PDB entry 8GF5 | electron microscopy, 3.00 A resolution | chains B and X of the 7 polymer chains in the assembly

== Chain B ==
Molecule: Methyl-coenzyme M reductase subunit alpha
From: Methanosarcina acetivorans C2A
Notes: EC 2.8.4.1
UniProtKB: Q8THH1 (MCRA_METAC); residues 1-570 here = UniProt positions 1-570
Chain sequence (570 residues; numbered 1 to 570; the number before each row is that of its first residue):
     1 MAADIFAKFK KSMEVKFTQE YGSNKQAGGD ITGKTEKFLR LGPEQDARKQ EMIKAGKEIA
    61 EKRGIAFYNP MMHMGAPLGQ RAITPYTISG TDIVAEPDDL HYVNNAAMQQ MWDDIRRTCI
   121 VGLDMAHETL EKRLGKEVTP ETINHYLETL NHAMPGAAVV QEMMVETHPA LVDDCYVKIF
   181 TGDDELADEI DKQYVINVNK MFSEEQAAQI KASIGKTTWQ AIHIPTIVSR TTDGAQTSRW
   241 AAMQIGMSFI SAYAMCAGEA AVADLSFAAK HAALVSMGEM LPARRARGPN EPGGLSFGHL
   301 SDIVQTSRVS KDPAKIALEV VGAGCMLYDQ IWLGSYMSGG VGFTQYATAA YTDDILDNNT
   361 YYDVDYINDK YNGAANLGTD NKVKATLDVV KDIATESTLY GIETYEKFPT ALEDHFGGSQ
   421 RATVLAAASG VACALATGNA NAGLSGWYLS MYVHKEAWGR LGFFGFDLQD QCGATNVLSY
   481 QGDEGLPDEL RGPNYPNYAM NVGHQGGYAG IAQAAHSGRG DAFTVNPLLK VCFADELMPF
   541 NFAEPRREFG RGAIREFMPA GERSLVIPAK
Disordered / not traced: 1-75, 335-345, 570
Modified / non-standard residues: His271 (N1-methylated histidine; MHS); Arg285 (5-methyl-arginine; AGM); Cys472 (S-methylcysteine; SMC)
Small-molecule neighbours:
  - factor 430 (F43): Ala157, Ala158, Val159, Val160, Gln161, Met164, Val165, Met243, Gln244, Met247, Ile250, Ala257
  - Coenzyme B (TP7): Arg239, Lys270, His271
Reported in the primary citation:
  - conformationally variable residues (loop rearrangement, order/disorder transition): Ala76 to Arg81, Ala158 to Glu166, Leu333 to Tyr346, Tyr346 to Ala350, Pro409 to Ser419
  - post-translational modification sites: His271, Arg285, Gly465, Asp470, Cys472

== Chain X ==
Molecule: Methyl coenzyme M reductase, subunit D
From: Methanosarcina acetivorans C2A
UniProtKB: Q8THG8 (Q8THG8_METAC); numbering as in UniProt (aligned over 1-170)
Chain sequence (193 residues; numbered -22 to 170; the number before each row is that of its first residue; numbers below 1 keep their minus sign (Met-22 is residue -22)):
   -22 MDYKDDDDKG GGWSHPQFEK GGGMSDSASN TEDSIQIEIF PSRILSPETA QKLISELYQV
    38 DGIIRVMVQG PRLPERVSAG PGTGEKVEHP LRKPIQIGDQ VIELKISVGR IRLEIENAET
    98 KEKVRSVCDK MLPFSFEFRE GHFLRRKPTV TDYAKLGPET DPRLLGMVDP KAKVNQLVFI
   158 EKREKEDDTD KDE
Disordered / not traced: -22 to 9, 128-170
Sequence notes: expression tag (-22 to 0)

== Chain B / chain X interface ==
Contacting residue pairs (48):
  Ala76(B) with Tyr35(X); Ile40(X); Ile41(X), hydrogen bond (backbone-backbone)
  Pro77(B) with Tyr35(X), hydrogen bond (backbone-side chain); Ile41(X); Arg42(X); Val43(X), hydrogen bond (backbone-backbone)
  Leu78(B) with Tyr35(X), hydrogen bond (backbone-side chain); Val43(X), hydrophobic; Val45(X), hydrophobic; Ile74(X), hydrophobic
  Gly79(B) with Val43(X), hydrogen bond (backbone-backbone); Met44(X); Val45(X), hydrogen bond (backbone-backbone)
  Gln80(B) with Val45(X); Ile79(X); Glu80(X); Leu81(X); Lys82(X), hydrogen bond (side chain-backbone)
  Arg81(B) with Met44(X); Val45(X); Gln46(X); Gly47(X); Ile83(X)
  Ala82(B) with Gln46(X), hydrogen bond (backbone-side chain); Gly47(X); Ile83(X), hydrophobic
  Ile83(B) with Gln46(X)
  Thr84(B) with Gln46(X); Arg87(X); Arg89(X), hydrogen bond
  Asp92(B) with His119(X), salt bridge; Lys124(X)
  Ile93(B) with Lys124(X)
  Val94(B) with Phe120(X); Leu121(X); Arg122(X)
  Lys407(B) with Glu114(X)
  Phe408(B) with Glu15(X); Glu114(X); Arg116(X)
  Pro409(B) with Phe17(X), hydrophobic
  Thr410(B) with Glu15(X); Phe17(X); Arg87(X), hydrogen bond (backbone-side chain)
  Glu413(B) with Phe17(X)
  Arg555(B) with Val127(X)
  Glu556(B) with Pro125(X)
Other interface residues (no listed pair), chain B (23 interface residues in all): Pro85, Glu96, Ala411, Ile554
Other interface residues (no listed pair), chain X (30 interface residues in all): Arg49, Thr126
From the paper, about this interface:
  - interface residues, chain B: Leu78(B)

== Overview ==
Chain B and chain X form an interface of 23 and 30 residues respectively; the contacts include 10 hydrogen
bonds and 1 salt bridge. Polar contacts include Asp92(B)-His119(X), Pro77(B)-Tyr35(X) and Leu78(B)-Tyr35(X).
Chain B binds factor 430 and Coenzyme B. From the paper: the interface residue Leu78(B); modification sites
His271(B), Arg285(B) and Gly465(B) among others.
Here chain B is Methyl-coenzyme M reductase subunit alpha and chain X is Methyl coenzyme M reductase, subunit
D, both from Methanosarcina acetivorans C2A. Entry 8GF5 (McrD binds asymmetrically to methyl-coenzyme M
reductase improving active site accessibility during assembly) was determined by electron microscopy together
with 8GF6 from the same study.
